Entry 4P2N (X-ray diffraction, 1.70 A resolution); this record covers chains A and B.

[Chain A (and B)]
Name: Major capsid protein
Source organism: Norovirus Hu/GI.7/TCH-060/USA/2003
Notes: chain B of this document is another copy of the same molecule, construct and numbering; everything in this record applies to it too
Reference sequence: G8FL04 (G8FL04_9CALI); residue numbers follow UniProt; this construct covers 226-526
Chain sequence (301 residues; each row starts with the number of its first residue):
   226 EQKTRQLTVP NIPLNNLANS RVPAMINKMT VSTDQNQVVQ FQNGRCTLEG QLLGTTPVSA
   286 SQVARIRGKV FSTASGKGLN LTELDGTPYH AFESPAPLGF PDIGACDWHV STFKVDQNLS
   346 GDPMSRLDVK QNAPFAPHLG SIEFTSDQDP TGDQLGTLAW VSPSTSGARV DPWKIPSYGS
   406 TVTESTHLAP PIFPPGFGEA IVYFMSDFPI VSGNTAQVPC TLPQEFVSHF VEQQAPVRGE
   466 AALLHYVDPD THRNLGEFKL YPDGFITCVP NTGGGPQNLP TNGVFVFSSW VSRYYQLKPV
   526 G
Unresolved in the structure: 226-230, 317-318, 404-411, 526 (chain B: 226-231, 343, 407, 438-440, 526)
What the authors report for this chain:
  - binding site for alpha-L-fucopyranose: Gly346
  - binding site for beta-D-galactopyranose: Asp332, His334, Ser387

[How chain A and chain B interact]
Pairs across the interface (49; chain A residue first):
  Pro235(A) with Glu457(B)
  Asn236(A) with Glu457(B), hydrogen bond (backbone-side chain)
  Ile237(A) with Glu457(B)
  Asn240(A) with Gln287(B)
  Asn241(A) with Val283(B); Ser284(B); Gln287(B), hydrogen bond
  Ala243(A) with Ser284(B); Ser286(B)
  Met250(A) with Ser284(B); Ser286(B); Gln287(B)
  Ser284(A) with Asn241(B); Ala243(B); Met250(B); Glu450(B), hydrogen bond
  Ala285(A) with Ser286(B)
  Ser286(A) with Ala243(B); Met250(B); Ala285(B)
  Gln287(A) with Asn241(B), hydrogen bond; Met250(B)
  Phe338(A) with Pro434(B)
  Val340(A) with Asp432(B)
  Ser345(A) with Val436(B)
  Gly346(A) with Val436(B)
  Asp347(A) with Arg351(B), salt bridge; Trp385(B)
  Pro348(A) with Trp385(B); Val436(B)
  Met349(A) with Trp385(B)
  Arg351(A) with Asp347(B), salt bridge
  Trp385(A) with Asp347(B); Pro348(B); Met349(B)
  Asp432(A) with Val340(B)
  Phe433(A) with Gln342(B), hydrogen bond (backbone-side chain)
  Pro434(A) with Phe338(B); Gln342(B); Pro348(B), hydrophobic
  Ile435(A) with Gln342(B), hydrogen bond (backbone-side chain)
  Val436(A) with Leu344(B); Ser345(B); Gly346(B); Pro348(B)
  Ala441(A) with Gln342(B)
  Glu450(A) with Ser284(B), hydrogen bond
  His454(A) with Glu457(B), salt bridge
  Glu457(A) with Asn236(B), hydrogen bond (side chain-backbone)
Other interface residues (no listed pair), chain A (38 interface residues in all): Val234, Pro248, Ala249, Val283, Arg290, Asp310, Leu344, Ala384, Ser453
Other interface residues (no listed pair), chain B (37 interface residues in all): Val234, Pro235, Ile237, Asn240, Pro248, Ala249, Arg290, Asp310, Ala384, Phe433, Ser453, His454

[Summary]
38 residues of chain A face 37 of chain B across their interface; the contacts include 8 hydrogen bonds and 3
salt bridges. Polar contacts include Asp347(A)-Arg351(B), His454(A)-Glu457(B) and Asn236(A)-Glu457(B). From
the paper: a binding site for beta-D-galactopyranose at Asp332(A), His334(A) and Ser387(A); a binding site for
alpha-L-fucopyranose at Gly346(A).
Chain A and chain B are both Major capsid protein (Norovirus Hu/GI.7/TCH-060/USA/2003); the structure,
Structure of the P domain from a GI.7 Norovirus variant in complex with LeX HBGA, was determined by X-ray
diffraction together with 4P12, 4P1V, 4P25, 4P26 and 4P3I from the same study.
